PDB entry 2W8P | X-ray diffraction, 2.30 A resolution | chain A

# Chain A
Molecule: Succinic semialdehyde dehydrogenase mitochondrial
Organism: Homo sapiens
Notes: EC 1.2.1.24
Reference sequence: P51649 (SSDH_HUMAN); residues 49-535 here = UniProt positions 49-535
Amino-acid sequence (487 residues; numbered 49 to 535; the number before each row is that of its first residue):
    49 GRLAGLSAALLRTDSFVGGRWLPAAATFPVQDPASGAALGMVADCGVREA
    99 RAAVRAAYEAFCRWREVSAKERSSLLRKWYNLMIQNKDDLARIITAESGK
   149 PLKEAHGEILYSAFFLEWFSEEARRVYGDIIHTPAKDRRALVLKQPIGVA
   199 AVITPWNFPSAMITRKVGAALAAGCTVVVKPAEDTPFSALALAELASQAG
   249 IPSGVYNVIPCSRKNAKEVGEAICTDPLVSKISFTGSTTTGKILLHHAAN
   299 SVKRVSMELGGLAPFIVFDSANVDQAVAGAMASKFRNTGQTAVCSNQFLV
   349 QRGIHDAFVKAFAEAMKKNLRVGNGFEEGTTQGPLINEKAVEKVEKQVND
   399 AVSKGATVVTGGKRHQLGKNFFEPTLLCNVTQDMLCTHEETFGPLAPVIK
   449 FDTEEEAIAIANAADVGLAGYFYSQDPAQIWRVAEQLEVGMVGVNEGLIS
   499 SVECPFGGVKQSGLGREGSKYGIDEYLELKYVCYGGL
Disordered / not traced: 49-50
Differences from the reference sequence: engineered mutation Ala-340 (Cys in P51649)
Swiss-Prot annotation at these positions:
  - active site: Glu-306 (Proton acceptor)
  - binding site (NAD(+)): Thr-202 to Trp-204, Lys-228 to Glu-231, Gly-284 to Gly-289, Glu-306, Glu-438 to Phe-440
  - binding site (substrate): Arg-213, Arg-334, Ser-498
  - site: Asn-205 (Transition state stabilizer)
  - modified residue: Lys-126 (N6-acetyllysine), Lys-135 (N6-succinyllysine), Lys-184 (N6-succinyllysine), Lys-265 (N6-acetyllysine), Lys-365 (N6-acetyllysine), Lys-402 (N6-succinyllysine), Lys-411 (N6-acetyllysine), Ser-499 (Phosphoserine)
  - natural variant: Cys-93 (C93F: In SSADHD), Gly-176 (G176R: In SSADHD), His-180 (H180Y: 83% of activity), Pro-182 (P182L: 48% of activity), Cys-223 (C223Y: In SSADHD), Thr-233 (T233M: In SSADHD), Ala-237 (A237S: 65% of activity), Asn-255 (N255S: In SSADHD), Gly-268 (G268E: In SSADHD), Asn-335 (N335K: In SSADHD), Pro-382 (P382L: In SSADHD; P382Q: In SSADHD), Gly-409 (G409D: In SSADHD), 2 further natural variant entries in UniProt
  - mutagenesis: Arg-213 (R213A: Reduces catalytic activity to less than 15% of wild-type), Arg-334 (R334A: Reduces catalytic activity to less than 15% of wild-type), Cys-342 (C342A: Loss of regulation by redox state), Ser-498 (S498A: Reduces catalytic activity to less than 15% of wild-type)
Reported in the primary citation:
  - mutagenesis - C342A (1.5-fold): increased catalytic activity on reducing agent
  - mutagenesis - C342A: decreased catalytic activity
  - disease-associated variants - C93F (less than 5%), G176R (less than 5%), C223Y (less than 5%), T233M (less than 5%), G268E (less than 5%), N335K (less than 5%), P382L (less than 5%), G409D (less than 5%), G533R (less than 5%): decreased catalytic activity (citing earlier work)
  - mutagenesis - R213A (less than 10%), R334A (less than 10%), S498A (less than 10%): decreased catalytic activity on SSA

# Summary
Curated annotation (UniProt) lists active-site residue Glu-306, 17 NAD+-binding residues, 3 substrate-binding
residues and 4 mutagenesis sites. The paper reports that C342A, C93F and G176R, among others, reduce catalytic
activity; R213A, R334A and S498A reduce catalytic activity on SSA; 13 substitutions were tested in all.
Chain A is Succinic semialdehyde dehydrogenase mitochondrial (Homo sapiens); the structure, The crystal
structure of human C340A SSADH, was determined by X-ray diffraction (same publication as 2W8N, 2W8O, 2W8Q and
2W8R).
